Entry 7R77 (electron microscopy, 3.00 A resolution); this record covers chains A and D of the 3 polymer chains in the assembly.

[Chain A]
Protein: DNA repair protein Rad8
Source organism: Cryptococcus neoformans var. grubii serotype A (strain H99 / ATCC 208821 / CBS 10515 / FGSC 9487)
UniProtKB: J9VI03 (J9VI03_CRYNH); numbering as in UniProt (aligned over 58-2377)
Sequence (2348 residues; row label = number of the first residue in the row):
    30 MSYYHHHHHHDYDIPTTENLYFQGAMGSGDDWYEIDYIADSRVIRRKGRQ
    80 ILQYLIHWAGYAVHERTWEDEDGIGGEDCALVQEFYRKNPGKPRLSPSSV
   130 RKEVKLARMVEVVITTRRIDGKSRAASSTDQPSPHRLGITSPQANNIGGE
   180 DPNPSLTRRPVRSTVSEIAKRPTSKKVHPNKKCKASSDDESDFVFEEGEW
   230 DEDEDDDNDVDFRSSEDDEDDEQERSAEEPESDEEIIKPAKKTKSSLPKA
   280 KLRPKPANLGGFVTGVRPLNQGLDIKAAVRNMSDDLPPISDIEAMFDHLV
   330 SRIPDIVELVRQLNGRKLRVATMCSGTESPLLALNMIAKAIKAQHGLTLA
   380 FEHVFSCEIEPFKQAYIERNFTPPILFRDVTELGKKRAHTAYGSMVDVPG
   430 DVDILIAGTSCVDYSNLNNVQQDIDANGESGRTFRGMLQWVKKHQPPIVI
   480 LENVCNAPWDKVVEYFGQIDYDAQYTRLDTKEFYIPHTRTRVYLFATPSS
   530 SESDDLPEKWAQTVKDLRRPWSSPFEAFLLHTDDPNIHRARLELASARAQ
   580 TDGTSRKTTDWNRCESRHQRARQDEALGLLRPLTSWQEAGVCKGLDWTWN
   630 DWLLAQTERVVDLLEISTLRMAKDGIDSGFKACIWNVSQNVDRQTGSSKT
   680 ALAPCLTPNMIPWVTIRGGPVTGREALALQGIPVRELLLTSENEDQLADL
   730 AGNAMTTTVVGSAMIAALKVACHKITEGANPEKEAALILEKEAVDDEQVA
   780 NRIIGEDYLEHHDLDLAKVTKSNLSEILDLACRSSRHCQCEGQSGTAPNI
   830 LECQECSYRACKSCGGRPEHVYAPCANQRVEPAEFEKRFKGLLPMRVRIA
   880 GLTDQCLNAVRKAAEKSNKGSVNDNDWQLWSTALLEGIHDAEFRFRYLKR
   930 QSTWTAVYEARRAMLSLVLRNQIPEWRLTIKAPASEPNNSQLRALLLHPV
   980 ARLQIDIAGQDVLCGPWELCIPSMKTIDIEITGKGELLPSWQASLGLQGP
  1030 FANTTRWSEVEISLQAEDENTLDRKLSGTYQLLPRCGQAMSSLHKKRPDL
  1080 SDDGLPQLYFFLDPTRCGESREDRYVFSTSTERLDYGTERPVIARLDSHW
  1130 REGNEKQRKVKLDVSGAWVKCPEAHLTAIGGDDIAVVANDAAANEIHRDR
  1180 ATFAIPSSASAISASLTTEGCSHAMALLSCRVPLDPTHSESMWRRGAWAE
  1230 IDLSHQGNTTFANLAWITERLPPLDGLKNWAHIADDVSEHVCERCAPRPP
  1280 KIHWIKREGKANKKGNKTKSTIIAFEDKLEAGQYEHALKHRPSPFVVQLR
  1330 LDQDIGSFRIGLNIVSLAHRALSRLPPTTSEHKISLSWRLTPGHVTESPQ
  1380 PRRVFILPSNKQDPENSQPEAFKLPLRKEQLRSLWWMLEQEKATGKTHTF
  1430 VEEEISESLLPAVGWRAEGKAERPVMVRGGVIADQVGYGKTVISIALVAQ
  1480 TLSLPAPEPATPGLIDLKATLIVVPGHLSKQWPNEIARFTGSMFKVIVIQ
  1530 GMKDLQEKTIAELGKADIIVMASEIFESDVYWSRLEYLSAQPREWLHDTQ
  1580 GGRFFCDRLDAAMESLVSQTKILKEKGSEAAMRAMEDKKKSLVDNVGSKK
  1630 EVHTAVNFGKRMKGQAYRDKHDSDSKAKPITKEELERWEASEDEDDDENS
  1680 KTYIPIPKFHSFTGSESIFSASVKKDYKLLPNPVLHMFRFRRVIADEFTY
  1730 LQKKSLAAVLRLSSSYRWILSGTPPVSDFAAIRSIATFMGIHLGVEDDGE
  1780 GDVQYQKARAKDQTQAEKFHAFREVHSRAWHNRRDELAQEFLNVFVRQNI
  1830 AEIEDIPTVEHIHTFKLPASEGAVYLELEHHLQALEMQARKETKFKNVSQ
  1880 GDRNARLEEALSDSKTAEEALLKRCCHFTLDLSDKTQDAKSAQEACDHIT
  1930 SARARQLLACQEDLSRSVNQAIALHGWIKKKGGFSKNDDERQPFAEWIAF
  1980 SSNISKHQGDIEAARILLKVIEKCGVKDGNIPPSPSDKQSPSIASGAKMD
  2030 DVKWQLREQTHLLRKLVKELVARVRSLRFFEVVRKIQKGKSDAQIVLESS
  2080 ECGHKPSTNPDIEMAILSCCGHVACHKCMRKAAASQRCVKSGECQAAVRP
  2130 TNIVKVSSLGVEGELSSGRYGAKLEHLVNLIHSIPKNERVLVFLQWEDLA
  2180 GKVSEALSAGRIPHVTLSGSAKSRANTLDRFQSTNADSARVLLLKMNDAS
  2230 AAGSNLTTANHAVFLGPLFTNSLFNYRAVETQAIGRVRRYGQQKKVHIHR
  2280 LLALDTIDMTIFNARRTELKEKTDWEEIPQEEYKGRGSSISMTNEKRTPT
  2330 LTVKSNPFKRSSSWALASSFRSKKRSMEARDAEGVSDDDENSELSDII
Not modelled in the structure: 30-302, 445-458, 529-533, 581-583, 1159-1178, 1286-1299, 1398-1400, 1603-1706, 1964-1969, 2022-2026, 2212-2214, 2228-2232, 2315-2377
Construct notes: expression tag (30-57)
Metal / ion sites: Zn2+ site 1: Cys817, Cys819, Cys840, Cys843; Zn2+ site 2: Cys832, Cys835, His849, Cys1065; Zn2+ site 3: Cys1200, Cys1271, Cys1274, His1348; Zn2+ site 4: Cys2081, His2083, Cys2107; Zn2+ site 5: Cys2099, Cys2123
Swiss-Prot annotation at these positions:
  - active site: Cys440
  - binding site (ATP): Asp1463 to Thr1470
  - mutagenesis: Trp87 to Tyr90 (Severely decreases binding to histone H3 trimethylated on 'Lys-9'), Cys440 (C440A: Abolishes methylation of the fifth carbon of cytosine (5mC) in DNA), Lys1469 (K1469A: Abolishes methylation of the fifth carbon of cytosine (5mC) in DNA. Abolishes methyltransferase activity and severely impairs ATPase activity)
What the authors report for this chain:
  - binding site for the 36-nt DNA strand: Ser667, Gln668, Asn669, Arg672, Arg2036
  - conformationally variable residues (side-chain flip): Gln668, Asn669
  - binding site for the 36-nt DNA strand (chain D): Cys684
  - specificity-determining residues: Cys684 (proposed by the authors, not directly observed)
  - mutagenesis - Q668A, N669G/Q673A, R672A, R2036A: decreased catalytic activity on hmDNA
  - mutagenesis - N447A (10-fold), C684G: decreased catalytic activity
  - mutagenesis - E637A: increased catalytic activity
  - mutagenesis - N447A: unchanged catalytic activity (ATPase activity)
  - catalytic residues: Cys440 (proposed by the authors, not directly observed)

[Chain D]
Molecule: 36-nt DNA strand
Sequence (36 nucleotides; each row starts with the number of its first residue):
     1 CCATGCGCTGACACTAGAATTGCCTAAGACCATACA
Not modelled in the structure: 14-36

[How chain A and chain D interact]
Contacting residue pairs (16; chain A residue first):
  Arg309(A) - DA3(D)  salt bridge to the phosphate
  Val483(A) - DC6(D)  phosphate contact
  Cys484(A) - DG5(D)  sugar contact
  Cys484(A) - DC6(D)  hydrogen bond to the phosphate
  Asn485(A) - DG5(D)  hydrogen bond to the phosphate
  Asn485(A) - DC6(D)  hydrogen bond to the phosphate
  Lys510(A) - DT4(D)  salt bridge to the phosphate
  Arg518(A) - DG5(D)  phosphate contact
  Thr519(A) - DT4(D)  phosphate contact
  Thr519(A) - DG5(D)  hydrogen bond to the phosphate
  Gln668(A) - DC6(D)  hydrogen bond to the base
  Gln668(A) - DG7(D)  hydrogen bond to the base
  Arg672(A) - DG5(D)  base contact
  Thr686(A) - DC6(D)  base contact
  Pro687(A) - DG7(D)  phosphate contact
  Asn688(A) - DG7(D)  phosphate contact
Interface residues without a listed pair, chain A (19 interface residues in all): Asp508, Thr517, Ser667, Thr674, Cys684, Thr1872, Phe1874
Interface residues without a listed pair, chain D (6 interface residues in all): DC12

[In short]
19 residues of chain A face 6 of chain D across their interface, with 6 hydrogen bonds and 2 salt bridges.
Among the polar pairs are Gln668(A)-DC6(D), Gln668(A)-DG7(D) and Cys484(A)-DC6(D). The paper reports the
catalytic residue Cys440(A); Q668A, N669G/Q673A and R672A of chain A, among others, reduce catalytic activity
on hmDNA; 7 substitutions were tested in all.
Chain A is DNA repair protein Rad8 (Cryptococcus neoformans var. grubii serotype A (strain H99 / ATCC 208821 /
CBS 10515 / FGSC 9487)) and chain D is a 36-nt DNA strand; the structure, Cryo-EM structure of DNMT5 binary
complex with hemimethylated DNA, was determined by electron microscopy together with 7R76, 7R78 and 7T02 from
the same study.
